8Y45 - chains B and C of the 5 polymer chains in the assembly; structure by electron microscopy, 3.45 A resolution.

Chain B:
Molecule: Guanine nucleotide-binding protein G(I)/G(S)/G(T) subunit beta-1
Source organism: Homo sapiens
Reference sequence: P62873 (GBB1_HUMAN); numbering as in UniProt (aligned over 2-340)
Sequence (358 residues; numbered -17 to 340; the number before each row is that of its first residue; numbers below 1 keep their minus sign (Met-17 is residue -17)):
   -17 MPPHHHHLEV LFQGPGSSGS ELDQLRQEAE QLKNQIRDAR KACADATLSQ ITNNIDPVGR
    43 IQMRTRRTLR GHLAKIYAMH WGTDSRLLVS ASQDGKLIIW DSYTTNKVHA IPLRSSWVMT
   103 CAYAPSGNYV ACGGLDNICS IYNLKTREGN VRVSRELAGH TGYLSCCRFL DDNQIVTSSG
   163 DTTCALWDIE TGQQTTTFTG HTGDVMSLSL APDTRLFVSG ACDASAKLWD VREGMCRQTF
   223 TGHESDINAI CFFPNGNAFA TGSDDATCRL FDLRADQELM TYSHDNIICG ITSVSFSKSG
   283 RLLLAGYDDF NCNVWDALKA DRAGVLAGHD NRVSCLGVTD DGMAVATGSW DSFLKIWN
Not modelled in the structure: -17 to 0
Sequence notes: initiating methionine (-17); expression tag (-16 to 1)
UniProt features mapped onto this chain:
  - modified residue: Ser2 (N-acetylserine), His266 (Phosphohistidine)
  - natural variant: Leu30 (L30F: In MRD42; uncertain significance), Arg52 (R52G: In MRD42), Gly64 (G64V: In MRD42), Asp76 (D76E: In MRD42; D76G: In MRD42), Gly77 (G77S: In MRD42), Lys78 (K78R: In MRD42), Ile80 (I80N: In MRD42; I80T: In MRD42), His91 (H91R: In MRD42; uncertain significance), Ala92 (A92T: In MRD42), Pro94 (P94S: In MRD42), Leu95 (L95P: In MRD42), Arg96 (R96L: In MRD42), 5 further natural variant entries in UniProt

Chain C:
Molecule: Guanine nucleotide-binding protein G(I)/G(S)/G(O) subunit gamma-2
Source organism: Homo sapiens
Reference sequence: P59768 (GBG2_HUMAN); numbering as in UniProt (aligned over 1-71)
Sequence (71 residues; each row starts with the number of its first residue):
     1 MASNNTASIA QARKLVEQLK MEANIDRIKV SKAAADLMAY CEAHAKEDPL LTPVPASENP
    61 FREKKFFCAI L
Not modelled in the structure: 1-6, 64-71
UniProt features mapped onto this chain:
  - modified residue: Ala2 (N-acetylalanine), Cys68 (Cysteine methyl ester)
  - lipidation: Cys68 (S-geranylgeranyl cysteine)

Chain B / chain C interface:
Residue-residue contacts (64):
  Glu3(B) with Val16(C); Leu19(C)
  Leu4(B) with Leu19(C), hydrophobic
  Ala11(B) with Arg27(C), hydrogen bond (backbone-side chain)
  Leu14(B) with Ala23(C); Arg27(C)
  Lys15(B) with Arg27(C)
  Ile18(B) with Arg27(C); Ile28(C)
  Ala21(B) with Lys29(C), hydrogen bond (backbone-side chain)
  Arg22(B) with Val30(C)
  Ala24(B) with Lys29(C)
  Cys25(B) with Lys29(C); Ser31(C), hydrogen bond (backbone-side chain)
  Ala26(B) with Lys29(C); Val30(C), hydrophobic; Ser31(C)
  Leu30(B) with Val30(C), hydrophobic; Ala34(C), hydrophobic
  Ile33(B) with Ser31(C); Met38(C)
  Thr34(B) with Met38(C)
  Ile37(B) with Glu42(C)
  Val40(B) with Leu51(C), hydrophobic
  Ile43(B) with Leu50(C)
  Met45(B) with Leu50(C), hydrophobic
  Arg48(B) with Glu63(C), salt bridge
  Arg49(B) with Phe61(C); Arg62(C), hydrogen bond (side chain-backbone)
  Ser84(B) with Phe61(C)
  Tyr85(B) with Pro60(C); Phe61(C), hydrophobic
  Cys218(B) with Gln18(C), hydrogen bond; Glu22(C)
  Gln220(B) with Ile25(C)
  Thr221(B) with Glu22(C)
  Phe235(B) with Leu37(C), hydrophobic; Tyr40(C), hydrophobic
  Pro236(B) with Tyr40(C)
  Asn237(B) with Tyr40(C)
  Asp254(B) with Ala33(C)
  Arg256(B) with Ile28(C)
  Asp258(B) with Arg27(C), salt bridge
  Leu261(B) with Leu37(C), hydrophobic
  Ser279(B) with Asp48(C), hydrogen bond; Leu50(C)
  Lys280(B) with Glu47(C)
  Ser281(B) with Cys41(C); His44(C); Asp48(C), hydrogen bond; Leu51(C)
  Gly282(B) with Cys41(C), hydrogen bond (backbone-side chain)
  Arg283(B) with Leu51(C)
  Leu284(B) with Leu50(C); Leu51(C)
  Leu300(B) with Cys41(C), hydrophobic
  Gly324(B) with Pro49(C); Leu50(C)
  Met325(B) with Pro49(C), hydrophobic; Leu50(C); Pro60(C), hydrophobic; Phe61(C), hydrophobic
  Asn340(B) with Asn59(C), hydrogen bond; Phe61(C)
Other interface residues (no listed pair), chain B (50 interface residues in all): Leu7, Arg8, Gly182, Arg219, Ala257, Val320, Asp323, Ala326
Other interface residues (no listed pair), chain C (31 interface residues in all): Lys20, Met21

Overview:
50 residues of chain B face 31 of chain C across their interface; the contacts include 9 hydrogen bonds and 2
salt bridges. Polar contacts include Arg48(B)-Glu63(C), Asp258(B)-Arg27(C) and Ala11(B)-Arg27(C).
Here chain B is Guanine nucleotide-binding protein G(I)/G(S)/G(T) subunit beta-1 and chain C is Guanine
nucleotide-binding protein G(I)/G(S)/G(O) subunit gamma-2, both from Homo sapiens. Entry 8Y45 (Cryo-EM
structure of opioid receptor with biased agonist) was determined by electron microscopy.
